3KAJ - chains A and B; structure by X-ray diffraction, 2.00 A resolution.

# Chain A (and B)
Molecule: Homoglutathione synthetase
From: Glycine max
Notes: EC 6.3.2.3; chain B of this document is another copy of the same molecule, construct and numbering; everything in this record applies to it too
UniProt: Q9M426 (Q9M426_SOYBN); numbering as in UniProt (aligned over 1-499)
Sequence (499 residues; numbered 1 to 499; the number before each row is that of its first residue):
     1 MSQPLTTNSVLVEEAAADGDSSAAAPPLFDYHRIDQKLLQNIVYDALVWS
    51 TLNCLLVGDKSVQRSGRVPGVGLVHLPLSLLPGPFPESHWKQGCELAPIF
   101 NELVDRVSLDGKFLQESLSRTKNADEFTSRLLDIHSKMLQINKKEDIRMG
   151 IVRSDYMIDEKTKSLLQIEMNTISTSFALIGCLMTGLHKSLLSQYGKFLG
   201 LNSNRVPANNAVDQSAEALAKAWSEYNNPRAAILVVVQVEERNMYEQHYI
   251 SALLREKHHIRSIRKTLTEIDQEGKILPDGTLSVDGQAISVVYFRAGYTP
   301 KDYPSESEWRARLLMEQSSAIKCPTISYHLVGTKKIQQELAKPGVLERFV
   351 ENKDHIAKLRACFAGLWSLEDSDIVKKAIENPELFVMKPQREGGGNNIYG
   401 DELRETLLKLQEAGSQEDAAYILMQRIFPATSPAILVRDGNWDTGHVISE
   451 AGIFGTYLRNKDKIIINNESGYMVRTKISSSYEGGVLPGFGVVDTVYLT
Not modelled in the structure: 1-28, 119-122, 391-396, 412-420 (chain B: 1-28, 119-124, 144-146, 392-394, 412-418, 481-490)

# Chain A / chain B interface
Pairs across the interface - 51 pairs, chain A then chain B:
  Tyr-44(A) with Pro-69(B), hydrophobic; His-248(B), hydrogen bond; Arg-264(B)
  Leu-47(A) with Pro-69(B); Gly-70(B)
  Val-48(A) with Pro-69(B); His-248(B)
  Thr-51(A) with Cys-54(B), hydrogen bond (backbone-side chain); Gly-70(B), hydrogen bond (side chain-backbone); Leu-73(B); Tyr-245(B)
  Leu-52(A) with Cys-54(B), hydrophobic; Tyr-245(B)
  Cys-54(A) with Thr-51(B); Leu-52(B), hydrophobic
  Leu-56(A) with Leu-56(B), hydrophobic; Leu-73(B), hydrophobic
  Arg-64(A) with Asp-439(B), salt bridge; Gly-440(B); Asn-441(B)
  Val-68(A) with Leu-47(B), hydrophobic; Gly-440(B)
  Pro-69(A) with Tyr-44(B), hydrophobic; Leu-47(B); Val-48(B)
  Gly-70(A) with Leu-47(B); Thr-51(B), hydrogen bond (backbone-side chain); Val-74(B); His-75(B), hydrogen bond (backbone-backbone)
  Val-71(A) with Asp-439(B); Gly-440(B)
  Gly-72(A) with Leu-73(B)
  Leu-73(A) with Thr-51(B); Leu-56(B), hydrophobic; Gly-72(B); Leu-73(B), hydrogen bond (backbone-backbone)
  Val-74(A) with Gly-70(B)
  His-75(A) with Gly-70(B), hydrogen bond (backbone-backbone)
  Tyr-245(A) with Thr-51(B); Leu-52(B)
  His-248(A) with Tyr-44(B), hydrogen bond; Val-48(B)
  Tyr-249(A) with Leu-52(B), hydrophobic
  Arg-255(A) with Gln-194(B)
  Arg-264(A) with Tyr-44(B), hydrogen bond
  Asp-439(A) with Arg-64(B), salt bridge; Val-71(B)
  Gly-440(A) with Arg-64(B); Val-68(B); Val-71(B)
  Asn-441(A) with Arg-64(B)
Other interface residues (no listed pair), chain A (28 interface residues in all): Arg-67, Ser-190, Gln-194, Met-244
Other interface residues (no listed pair), chain B (29 interface residues in all): Arg-67, Ser-190, Met-244, Tyr-249, Ala-252, Arg-255

# Summary
The interface between chain A and chain B involves 28 residues on one side and 29 on the other; the contacts
include 9 hydrogen bonds and 2 salt bridges. Polar contacts include Arg-64(A)/Asp-439(B), Tyr-44(A)/His-248(B)
and Thr-51(A)/Cys-54(B).
Both chains are Homoglutathione synthetase (Glycine max). Entry 3KAJ (Apoenzyme structure of homoglutathione
synthetase from Glycine max in open conformation) was determined by X-ray diffraction (same publication as
3KAK and 3KAL).
